9C8O - chain A; structure by X-ray diffraction, 2.31 A resolution.

# Chain A
Molecule: Cytochrome c peroxidase, mitochondrial
Source organism: Saccharomyces cerevisiae S288C
Notes: EC 1.11.1.5
UniProtKB: P00431 (CCPR_YEAST); residues 1-294 here correspond to UniProt positions 68-361 (UniProt number = residue number + 67)
Sequence (296 residues; each row starts with the number of its first residue; numbers below 1 keep their minus sign (Met-1 is residue -1)):
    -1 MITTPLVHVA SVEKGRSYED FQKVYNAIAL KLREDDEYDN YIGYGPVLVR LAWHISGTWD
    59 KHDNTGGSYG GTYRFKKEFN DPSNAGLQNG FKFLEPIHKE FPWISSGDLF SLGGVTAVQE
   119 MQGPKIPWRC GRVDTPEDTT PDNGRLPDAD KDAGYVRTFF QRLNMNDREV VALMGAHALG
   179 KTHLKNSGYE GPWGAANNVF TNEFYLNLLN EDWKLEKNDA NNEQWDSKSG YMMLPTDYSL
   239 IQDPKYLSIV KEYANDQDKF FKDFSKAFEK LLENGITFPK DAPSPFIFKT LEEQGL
Unresolved in the structure: -1
Sequence notes: initiating methionine (-1); expression tag (0); variant Ile53 (Thr120 in P00431), Gly152 (Asp219 in P00431)
Metal / ion sites: heme Fe near His175 (its only coordinating residue here)
Residues lining bound ligands:
  - heme (HEM): Pro44, Val45, Val47, Arg48, Trp51, Pro145, Asp146, Ala147, Phe158, Leu171, Met172, Ala174, His175, Leu177, Gly178, Lys179, Thr180, His181, Asn184, Ser185, Trp191, Leu232, Thr234, Phe262, Phe266
  - peroxide ion (PER): Arg48, Trp51, His52, Pro145
Curated features (UniProtKB/Swiss-Prot):
  - active site: His52 (Proton acceptor), Trp191 (Tryptophan radical intermediate)
  - binding site (heme b): His175
  - site: Arg48 (Transition state stabilizer)
  - modified residue: Tyr153 (Phosphotyrosine)

# In short
Chain A binds heme and peroxide ion. Curated annotation (UniProt) lists active-site residues His52 and Trp191
and heme b-binding residue His175.
Chain A is Cytochrome c peroxidase, mitochondrial (Saccharomyces cerevisiae S288C); the structure,
High-resolution structure of cytochrome c peroxidase from yeast at ambient temperature and 1.5 kbar, was
determined by X-ray diffraction together with 9C8L, 9C8M and 9C8P from the same study.
